8BCM - chains D and C of the 16 polymer chains in the assembly; structure by electron microscopy, 2.15 A resolution.

Chain D:
Name: Ribulose 1,5-bisphosphate carboxylase small subunit
Organism: Synechococcus elongatus PCC 7942
Notes: EC 4.1.1.39; fragment: Rubisco small subunit
UniProt: Q31NB2 (Q31NB2_SYNE7); numbering as in UniProt (aligned over 1-111)
Amino-acid sequence (111 residues; each row starts with the number of its first residue):
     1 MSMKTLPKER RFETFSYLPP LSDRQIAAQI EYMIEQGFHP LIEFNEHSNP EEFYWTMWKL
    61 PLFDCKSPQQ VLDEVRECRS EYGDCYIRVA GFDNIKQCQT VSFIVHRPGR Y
Unresolved in the structure: 1-7, 109-111

Chain C:
Name: Ribulose bisphosphate carboxylase large chain
Organism: Synechococcus elongatus PCC 7942
Notes: EC 4.1.1.39; fragment: Rubisco large subunit
UniProt: Q31NB3 (RBL_SYNE7); residues 4-475 here correspond to UniProt positions 1-472 (UniProt number = residue number - 3)
Amino-acid sequence (472 residues; row label = number of the first residue in the row):
     4 MPKTQSAAGY KAGVKDYKLT YYTPDYTPKD TDLLAAFRFS PQPGVPADEA GAAIAAESST
    64 GTWTTVWTDL LTDMDRYKGK CYHIEPVQGE ENSYFAFIAY PLDLFEEGSV TNILTSIVGN
   124 VFGFKAIRSL RLEDIRFPVA LVKTFQGPPH GIQVERDLLN KYGRPMLGCT IKPKLGLSAK
   184 NYGRAVYECL RGGLDFTKDD ENINSQPFQR WRDRFLFVAD AIHKSQAETG EIKGHYLNVT
   244 APTCEEMMKR AEFAKELGMP IIMHDFLTAG FTANTTLAKW CRDNGVLLHI HRAMHAVIDR
   304 QRNHGIHFRV LAKCLRLSGG DHLHSGTVVG KLEGDKASTL GFVDLMREDH IEADRSRGVF
   364 FTQDWASMPG VLPVASGGIH VWHMPALVEI FGDDSVLQFG GGTLGHPWGN APGATANRVA
   424 LEACVQARNE GRDLYREGGD ILREAGKWSP ELAAALDLWK EIKFEFETMD KL
Unresolved in the structure: 4-19, 66-67, 332-337, 404-411, 462-475

Chain D / chain C interface:
Residue-residue contacts (12):
  Met57(D) with Trp70(C), hydrophobic
  Leu60(D) with Trp70(C), hydrophobic
  Pro61(D) with Trp70(C), hydrophobic
  Phe63(D) with Trp70(C); Leu73(C), hydrophobic
  Phe92(D) with Leu74(C), hydrophobic
  Asn94(D) with Leu73(C); Leu74(C); Thr75(C), hydrogen bond (side chain-backbone); Asp76(C)
  Gln97(D) with Leu74(C), hydrogen bond (side chain-backbone); Thr75(C)
Interface residues without a listed pair, chain D (9 interface residues in all): Leu41, Ile95

Overview:
9 residues of chain D and 5 residues of chain C are in contact, with 2 hydrogen bonds. Polar contacts include
Asn94(D)-Thr75(C) and Gln97(D)-Leu74(C).
Here chain D is Ribulose 1,5-bisphosphate carboxylase small subunit and chain C is Ribulose bisphosphate
carboxylase large chain, both from Synechococcus elongatus PCC 7942. Entry 8BCM (Structure of Synechococcus
elongatus PCC 7942 Rubisco recombinantly expressed from E.coli) was determined by electron microscopy.
